Entry 9GE5 (electron microscopy, 3.35 A resolution); this record covers chains K and M of the 18 polymer chains in the assembly.

== Chain K ==
Molecule: Hexasomal DNA Strand 1
Sequence (113 nucleotides; numbered -40 to 72; the number before each row is that of its first residue; numbers below 1 keep their minus sign (DA-40 is residue -40)):
   -40 ATATCTGACA CGTGCCTGGA GACTAGGGAG TAATCCCCTT GGCGGTTAAA ACGCGGGGGA
    20 CAGCGCGTAC GTGCGTTTAA GCGGTGCTAG AGCTGTCTAC GACCAATTGA GCG

== Chain M ==
Molecule: Histone H3.1
From: Homo sapiens
UniProt: P68431 (H31_HUMAN); residues 42-135 here correspond to UniProt positions 43-136 (UniProt number = residue number + 1)
Chain sequence (94 residues; numbered 42 to 135; the number before each row is that of its first residue):
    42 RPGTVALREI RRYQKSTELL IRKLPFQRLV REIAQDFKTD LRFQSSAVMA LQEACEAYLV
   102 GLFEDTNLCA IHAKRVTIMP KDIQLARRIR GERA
Not modelled in the structure: 42, 134-135
Curated features (UniProtKB/Swiss-Prot):
  - modified residue: Lys56 (N6,N6,N6-trimethyllysine), Ser57 (Phosphoserine), Lys64 (N6-(2-hydroxyisobutyryl)lysine), Lys79 (N6,N6,N6-trimethyllysine), Thr80 (Phosphothreonine), Ser86 (Phosphoserine), Thr107 (Phosphothreonine), Lys115 (N6-acetyllysine), Lys122 (N6-(2-hydroxyisobutyryl)lysine)

== Interface between chain K and chain M ==
Residue-residue contacts (14; chain K residue first):
  DT-24(K) - Gln85(M)  hydrogen bond to the phosphate
  DG-23(K) - Arg83(M)  salt bridge to the phosphate
  DG-23(K) - Phe84(M)  phosphate contact
  DG-22(K) - Arg72(M)  salt bridge to the phosphate
  DG-14(K) - Arg63(M)  salt bridge to the phosphate
  DG-13(K) - Arg63(M)  salt bridge to the phosphate
  DC-5(K) - Pro43(M)  phosphate contact
  DC-5(K) - Gly44(M)  phosphate contact
  DC-4(K) - Thr118(M)  hydrogen bond to the phosphate
  DC-3(K) - Arg116(M)  phosphate contact
  DC-3(K) - Val117(M)  hydrogen bond to the phosphate
  DC-3(K) - Thr118(M)  hydrogen bond to the phosphate
  DT-2(K) - Arg116(M)  salt bridge to the phosphate
  DA69(K) - Pro43(M)  phosphate contact
Other interface residues (no listed pair), chain M (11 interface residues in all): Thr45

== In short ==
10 residues of chain K face 11 of chain M across their interface, with 4 hydrogen bonds and 5 salt bridges.
Polar pairs include DT-24(K)-Gln85(M), DC-4(K)-Thr118(M) and DC-3(K)-Val117(M).
Here chain K is Hexasomal DNA Strand 1 and chain M is Histone H3.1 (Homo sapiens). Entry 9GE5 (CryoEM
structure of the human INO80-Hexasome complex) was determined by electron microscopy.
